Entry 7ZVV (X-ray diffraction, 1.75 A resolution); this record covers chains A and B.

# Chain A
Molecule: Serine protease subunit NS2B
From: Zika virus
UniProtKB: Q32ZE1 (POLG_ZIKV); residues 46-96 here correspond to UniProt positions 1414-1464 (UniProt number = residue number + 1368)
Sequence (53 residues; each row starts with the number of its first residue):
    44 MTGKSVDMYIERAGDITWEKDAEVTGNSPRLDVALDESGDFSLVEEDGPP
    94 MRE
Not modelled in the structure: 44-48, 88-96
Differences from the reference sequence: initiating methionine (44); expression tag (45)
Small-molecule neighbours: 3-cyano-L-phenylalanine / 4-cyano-L-phenylalanine / V7T / V8N / 3-cyclohexyl-D-alanine: Ser81, Gly82, Asp83, Phe84
UniProt features mapped onto this chain:
  - region: Ile53 to Pro92 (Interacts with and activates NS3 protease)

# Chain B
Molecule: Serine protease NS3
From: Zika virus
Notes: EC 3.4.21.91, 3.6.1.15, 3.6.4.13
UniProtKB: Q32ZE1 (POLG_ZIKV); residues 1-177 here correspond to UniProt positions 1499-1675 (UniProt number = residue number + 1498)
Sequence (178 residues; each row starts with the number of its first residue; numbering starts at 0):
     0 GSGALWDVPAPKEVKKGETTDGVYRVMTRRLLGSTQVGVGVMQEGVFHTM
    50 WHVTKGAALRSGEGRLDPYWGDVKQDLVSYCGPWKLDAAWDGLSEVQLLA
   100 VPPGERAKNIQTLPGIFKTKDGDIGAVALDYPAGTSGSPILDKCGRVIGL
   150 YGNGVVIKNGSYVSAITQGKREEETPVE
Not modelled in the structure: 0-16, 171-177
Differences from the reference sequence: expression tag (0); conflict Lys107 (Arg1605 in Q32ZE1)
Small-molecule neighbours: 3-cyano-L-phenylalanine / 4-cyano-L-phenylalanine / V7T / V8N / 3-cyclohexyl-D-alanine: His51, Asp75, Asp129, Tyr130, Pro131, Ala132, Ser135, Tyr150, Gly151, Asn152, Gly153, Val154, Val155, Gly159, Ser160, Tyr161
UniProt features mapped onto this chain:
  - active site (Charge relay system): His51, Asp75, Ser135

# How chain A and chain B interact
Pairs across the interface - 95 pairs, chain A then chain B:
  Asp50(A) - Met26(B)
  Asp50(A) - Thr27(B)
  Asp50(A) - Arg28(B)  hydrogen bond (backbone-backbone)
  Asp50(A) - Arg59(B)  salt bridge
  Met51(A) - Met26(B)
  Met51(A) - Thr27(B)
  Met51(A) - Thr53(B)
  Met51(A) - Ala57(B)
  Met51(A) - Leu58(B)
  Met51(A) - Arg59(B)  hydrogen bond (backbone-backbone)
  Tyr52(A) - Arg24(B)
  Tyr52(A) - Val25(B)
  Tyr52(A) - Met26(B)  hydrogen bond (backbone-backbone)
  Tyr52(A) - Arg28(B)
  Tyr52(A) - Ser33(B)  hydrogen bond
  Tyr52(A) - Arg59(B)
  Ile53(A) - Tyr23(B)  hydrophobic
  Ile53(A) - Arg24(B)
  Ile53(A) - Met41(B)  hydrophobic
  Ile53(A) - Arg59(B)  hydrogen bond (backbone-backbone)
  Ile53(A) - Ser60(B)
  Ile53(A) - Leu65(B)  hydrophobic
  Glu54(A) - Tyr23(B)
  Glu54(A) - Arg24(B)  hydrogen bond (backbone-backbone)
  Arg55(A) - Thr19(B)
  Arg55(A) - Asp20(B)  hydrogen bond (side chain-backbone)
  Arg55(A) - Gly21(B)
  Arg55(A) - Val22(B)
  Arg55(A) - Tyr23(B)
  Ala56(A) - Val22(B)  hydrogen bond (backbone-backbone)
  Ala56(A) - Arg24(B)
  Ala56(A) - Val100(B)  hydrophobic
  Ala56(A) - Ala106(B)
  Gly57(A) - Gly21(B)
  Gly57(A) - Val22(B)  hydrogen bond (backbone-backbone)
  Asp58(A) - Leu98(B)
  Ile59(A) - Gly21(B)
  Ile59(A) - Val22(B)
  Ile59(A) - Val40(B)  hydrophobic
  Ile59(A) - Leu98(B)  hydrophobic
  Ile59(A) - Leu140(B)  hydrophobic
  Ile59(A) - Gly144(B)
  Thr60(A) - Asn108(B)  hydrogen bond (backbone-side chain)
  Thr60(A) - Leu140(B)
  Trp61(A) - Glu94(B)
  Trp61(A) - Val95(B)
  Trp61(A) - Gln96(B)
  Trp61(A) - Gln110(B)
  Trp61(A) - Leu140(B)
  Trp61(A) - Asp141(B)
  Trp61(A) - Lys142(B)
  Glu62(A) - Gln96(B)  hydrogen bond (backbone-side chain)
  Glu62(A) - Asn108(B)
  Ala65(A) - Gln96(B)
  Ala65(A) - Gln110(B)
  Glu66(A) - Ile109(B)
  Glu66(A) - Gln110(B)  hydrogen bond (backbone-backbone)
  Val67(A) - Glu94(B)
  Val67(A) - Gln110(B)
  Thr68(A) - Gln110(B)  hydrogen bond (backbone-backbone)
  Thr68(A) - Thr111(B)  hydrogen bond (backbone-side chain)
  Gly69(A) - Ala127(B)
  Asn70(A) - Leu112(B)
  Asn70(A) - Ala127(B)
  Ser71(A) - Leu112(B)  hydrogen bond (side chain-backbone)
  Ser71(A) - Pro113(B)
  Ser71(A) - Gly114(B)
  Pro72(A) - Gly114(B)
  Pro72(A) - Ile115(B)  hydrogen bond (backbone-backbone)
  Pro72(A) - Ala127(B)
  Pro72(A) - Val162(B)  hydrophobic
  Arg73(A) - Ile115(B)
  Leu74(A) - Ile115(B)  hydrogen bond (backbone-backbone)
  Leu74(A) - Phe116(B)
  Leu74(A) - Lys117(B)  hydrogen bond (backbone-backbone)
  Leu74(A) - Ile156(B)  hydrophobic
  Leu74(A) - Val162(B)  hydrophobic
  Asp75(A) - Lys117(B)
  Val76(A) - Phe116(B)  hydrophobic
  Val76(A) - Lys117(B)  hydrogen bond (backbone-backbone)
  Val76(A) - Thr118(B)
  Leu78(A) - Lys73(B)
  Asp79(A) - Lys73(B)
  Glu80(A) - Val72(B)
  Glu80(A) - Lys73(B)  salt bridge
  Ser81(A) - Val72(B)
  Gly82(A) - Val72(B)
  Gly82(A) - Lys73(B)
  Gly82(A) - Asn152(B)  hydrogen bond (backbone-side chain)
  Phe84(A) - Asn152(B)
  Phe84(A) - Gly153(B)
  Phe84(A) - Val154(B)  hydrophobic
  Phe84(A) - Ala164(B)  hydrophobic
  Ser85(A) - Val154(B)
  Leu86(A) - Val155(B)
Other interface residues (no listed pair), chain B (56 interface residues in all): Phe46, Val52, Ala56, Ile123, Leu128, Val146

# In short
Chain A and chain B form an interface of 33 and 56 residues respectively; the contacts include 20 hydrogen
bonds and 2 salt bridges. Polar contacts include Asp50(A)-Arg59(B), Glu80(A)-Lys73(B) and Tyr52(A)-Ser33(B).
Chain A is Serine protease subunit NS2B and chain B is Serine protease NS3, both from Zika virus; the
structure, Crystal Structure of Unlinked NS2B-NS3 Protease from Zika Virus in Complex with Inhibitor MI-2196,
was determined by X-ray diffraction, deposited together with 7ZPD, 7ZQF, 7ZTM, 7ZUM, 7ZV4, 7ZW5 and 5 further
entries.
